PDB entry 8FED | electron microscopy, 2.76 A resolution | chains D and F of the 11 polymer chains in the assembly

[Chain D]
Protein: Virulence factor mce family protein
Source organism: Mycolicibacterium smegmatis MC2 155
UniProt: A0QNR5 (A0QNR5_MYCS2); residue numbers follow UniProt; this construct covers 1-547
Chain sequence (547 residues; row label = number of the first residue in the row):
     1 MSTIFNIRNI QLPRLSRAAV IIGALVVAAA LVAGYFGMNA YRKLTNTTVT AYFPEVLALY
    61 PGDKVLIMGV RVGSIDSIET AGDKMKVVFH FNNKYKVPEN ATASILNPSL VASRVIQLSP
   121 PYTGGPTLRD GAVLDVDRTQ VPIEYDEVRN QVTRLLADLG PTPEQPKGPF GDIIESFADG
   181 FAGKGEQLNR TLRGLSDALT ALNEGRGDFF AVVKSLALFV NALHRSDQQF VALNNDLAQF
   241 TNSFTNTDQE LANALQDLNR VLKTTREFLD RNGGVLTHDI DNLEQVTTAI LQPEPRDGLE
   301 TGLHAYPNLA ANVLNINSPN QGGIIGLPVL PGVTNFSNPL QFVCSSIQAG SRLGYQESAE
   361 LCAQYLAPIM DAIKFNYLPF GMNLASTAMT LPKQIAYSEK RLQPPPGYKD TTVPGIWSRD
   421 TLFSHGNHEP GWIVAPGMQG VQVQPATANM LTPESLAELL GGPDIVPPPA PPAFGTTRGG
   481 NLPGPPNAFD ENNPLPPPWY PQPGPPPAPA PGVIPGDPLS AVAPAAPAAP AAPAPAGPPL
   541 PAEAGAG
Unresolved in the structure: 1-41, 330-374, 469-547

[Chain F]
Protein: Mce-family protein mce1f
Source organism: Mycolicibacterium smegmatis MC2 155
UniProt: A0QNR7 (A0QNR7_MYCS2); residues 1-518 here = UniProt positions 1-518
Chain sequence (518 residues; row label = number of the first residue in the row):
     1 MLLTRFIKMQ LVIFLTLTLV ALVVLALFYL RLPTWAGLGM YKLNADLPNS GGLYATANVT
    61 YRGTTIGKVT SVEPSESGAR VEMNIYDRYK IPADATANVH SVSAVGEQFI DLTSDSGGGA
   121 YFQPGDTITK ATVPAEVGPA LDAAEKGLAV LPKEKIGTLL DEAATAFGGL GPSLQRLVDS
   181 TQAIAGDFRA NIDPVNDIIE NSGPIIDSQV NSGDAIQRWA ANLNTLAAQS AQNDEALRSG
   241 LQQAAPTADQ LNAVFSDVRE SLPQTLANLE IVIDMLKRYN KNVEQVLVAL PQGAAVAQTG
   301 TIFAPEGLLH FGLGINAPPP CLTGFLPASQ WRSPADTRTE PLPSGLYCKI PKDAPNAVRG
   361 ARNYPCADVP GKRAATPREC RSDEPYQPLG TNPWYGDPDQ IRNCPAPGAR CDQPVDPGRV
   421 IPAPSINNGL NPLPASQLPP PEVSSGPSSD PLTAPRGGTV TCSGQQPNPC IYTPAAGATA
   481 TYNPASGEVV GPGGVKYSVT NSNTPGDDGW KEMLAPAS
Unresolved in the structure: 400-518
Cystine bridges: C321-C348, C366-C380

[Chain D / chain F interface]
Contacting residue pairs (217):
  P54(D) - R62(F)  hydrogen bond (backbone-side chain)
  E55(D) - R62(F)
  E55(D) - D111(F)
  V56(D) - R62(F)  hydrogen bond (backbone-backbone)
  V56(D) - G63(F)
  V56(D) - T64(F)
  L57(D) - G63(F)
  L57(D) - F109(F)  hydrophobic
  T80(D) - Y61(F)
  G82(D) - Y61(F)
  D83(D) - R62(F)  hydrogen bond (backbone-side chain)
  D83(D) - D115(F)
  M85(D) - R62(F)
  M85(D) - T64(F)
  L110(D) - S103(F)
  L110(D) - V105(F)  hydrophobic
  R114(D) - V102(F)
  Y145(D) - S103(F)
  Y145(D) - A104(F)  hydrophobic
  Y145(D) - V137(F)
  D146(D) - H100(F)  salt bridge
  D146(D) - S101(F)  hydrogen bond (side chain-backbone)
  D146(D) - P134(F)
  R149(D) - P134(F)
  R149(D) - A135(F)  hydrogen bond (side chain-backbone)
  R149(D) - V137(F)
  N150(D) - P134(F)
  N150(D) - A135(F)  hydrogen bond (side chain-backbone)
  T153(D) - A135(F)
  T153(D) - A140(F)
  L156(D) - A140(F)
  L156(D) - A143(F)  hydrophobic
  L156(D) - A144(F)
  P161(D) - G147(F)
  P161(D) - V150(F)  hydrophobic
  P166(D) - V150(F)
  K167(D) - V150(F)
  G171(D) - L151(F)
  I174(D) - P152(F)
  I174(D) - I156(F)  hydrophobic
  F177(D) - L159(F)
  A178(D) - K155(F)
  A178(D) - L159(F)
  D179(D) - K155(F)  salt bridge
  F181(D) - E162(F)
  G183(D) - E162(F)
  K184(D) - E162(F)
  G185(D) - E162(F)  hydrogen bond (backbone-side chain)
  G185(D) - T165(F)
  G185(D) - A166(F)
  E186(D) - T165(F)
  L188(D) - A166(F)  hydrophobic
  N189(D) - T165(F)  hydrogen bond (side chain-backbone)
  N189(D) - A166(F)
  N189(D) - L170(F)
  L192(D) - F167(F)  hydrophobic
  L192(D) - L170(F)  hydrophobic
  L192(D) - L174(F)  hydrophobic
  L192(D) - L177(F)
  R193(D) - L170(F)
  S196(D) - S173(F)  hydrogen bond
  S196(D) - L177(F)
  L199(D) - L177(F)  hydrophobic
  L199(D) - S180(F)
  L199(D) - T181(F)
  L199(D) - I184(F)
  T200(D) - R176(F)
  T200(D) - S180(F)
  L202(D) - I184(F)  hydrophobic
  N203(D) - S180(F)  hydrogen bond
  N203(D) - A183(F)
  R206(D) - A183(F)
  R206(D) - I184(F)
  R206(D) - D187(F)  salt bridge
  F210(D) - D187(F)
  F210(D) - F188(F)  hydrophobic
  F210(D) - N191(F)
  V213(D) - P194(F)  hydrophobic
  V213(D) - V195(F)  hydrophobic
  V213(D) - I198(F)
  K214(D) - N191(F)
  L216(D) - I198(F)  hydrophobic
  A217(D) - P194(F)  hydrophobic
  A217(D) - I198(F)  hydrophobic
  V220(D) - N201(F)
  V220(D) - S202(F)
  N221(D) - D197(F)  hydrogen bond
  N221(D) - N201(F)  hydrogen bond
  L223(D) - I205(F)
  H224(D) - N201(F)
  H224(D) - P204(F)
  H224(D) - I205(F)
  D227(D) - P204(F)
  D227(D) - S208(F)  hydrogen bond (backbone-side chain)
  F230(D) - I205(F)  hydrophobic
  F230(D) - S208(F)
  V231(D) - S208(F)
  N234(D) - Q209(F)  hydrogen bond
  N234(D) - S212(F)
  N234(D) - A215(F)
  N234(D) - I216(F)
  N235(D) - S212(F)
  N235(D) - A215(F)
  L237(D) - W219(F)
  A238(D) - A215(F)
  A238(D) - W219(F)  hydrophobic
  T241(D) - W219(F)
  T241(D) - N222(F)  hydrogen bond
  N242(D) - R218(F)  hydrogen bond
  N242(D) - N222(F)  hydrogen bond
  F244(D) - L226(F)
  T245(D) - N222(F)  hydrogen bond
  T245(D) - L226(F)
  D248(D) - Q229(F)  hydrogen bond (backbone-side chain)
  Q249(D) - Q229(F)
  E250(D) - Q229(F)  hydrogen bond (backbone-side chain)
  L251(D) - L226(F)
  L251(D) - Q229(F)  hydrogen bond (backbone-side chain)
  L251(D) - S230(F)
  A252(D) - Q229(F)  hydrogen bond (backbone-side chain)
  A252(D) - N233(F)
  L255(D) - L237(F)  hydrophobic
  Q256(D) - N233(F)  hydrogen bond
  N259(D) - S239(F)  hydrogen bond
  N259(D) - G240(F)
  N259(D) - Q243(F)  hydrogen bond
  L262(D) - G240(F)
  L262(D) - Q243(F)
  L262(D) - A244(F)  hydrophobic
  L262(D) - T247(F)
  K263(D) - Q243(F)  hydrogen bond (backbone-side chain)
  R266(D) - Q243(F)
  R266(D) - Q250(F)
  L269(D) - Q250(F)
  L269(D) - L251(F)  hydrophobic
  D270(D) - Q250(F)  hydrogen bond
  T277(D) - D257(F)
  T277(D) - V258(F)
  I280(D) - S261(F)
  I280(D) - L262(F)
  I280(D) - T265(F)
  D281(D) - S261(F)  hydrogen bond
  E284(D) - S261(F)
  E284(D) - Q264(F)
  E284(D) - T265(F)  hydrogen bond (backbone-side chain)
  E284(D) - N268(F)
  T287(D) - N268(F)  hydrogen bond
  T288(D) - Q264(F)
  T288(D) - N268(F)  hydrogen bond
  L291(D) - N268(F)
  L291(D) - I271(F)  hydrophobic
  R296(D) - I271(F)
  L299(D) - M275(F)  hydrophobic
  E300(D) - M275(F)
  E300(D) - R278(F)  salt bridge
  E300(D) - Y279(F)  hydrogen bond
  E300(D) - P377(F)
  T301(D) - P377(F)
  L303(D) - M275(F)  hydrophobic
  L303(D) - Y279(F)  hydrophobic
  L303(D) - N282(F)  hydrogen bond (backbone-side chain)
  L303(D) - V283(F)  hydrophobic
  H304(D) - N282(F)
  H304(D) - Y364(F)
  H304(D) - P365(F)
  H304(D) - A374(F)  hydrogen bond (side chain-backbone)
  H304(D) - A375(F)  hydrogen bond (side chain-backbone)
  H304(D) - T376(F)
  H304(D) - P377(F)
  H304(D) - C380(F)
  A305(D) - Y364(F)  hydrophobic
  Y306(D) - V286(F)  hydrophobic
  P307(D) - N282(F)
  P307(D) - Q285(F)  hydrogen bond (backbone-side chain)
  P307(D) - V286(F)  hydrophobic
  N308(D) - Q285(F)
  N308(D) - Y364(F)
  A310(D) - A289(F)  hydrophobic
  A311(D) - Q285(F)
  A311(D) - R359(F)
  N312(D) - R359(F)  hydrogen bond
  L314(D) - A289(F)  hydrophobic
  L314(D) - Q292(F)
  L314(D) - G293(F)
  N317(D) - V296(F)
  S318(D) - H310(F)
  Q321(D) - H310(F)  hydrogen bond (backbone-side chain)
  G322(D) - L308(F)
  G322(D) - H310(F)  hydrogen bond (backbone-side chain)
  G323(D) - L308(F)
  I324(D) - L308(F)  hydrogen bond (backbone-backbone)
  I324(D) - L309(F)
  I324(D) - H310(F)  hydrogen bond (backbone-backbone)
  I325(D) - H310(F)
  G326(D) - H310(F)  hydrogen bond (backbone-backbone)
  G326(D) - F311(F)
  G326(D) - G312(F)
  L327(D) - G312(F)
  P328(D) - G312(F)
  F375(D) - W394(F)
  F375(D) - Y395(F)  hydrophobic
  N376(D) - P393(F)  hydrogen bond (side chain-backbone)
  N376(D) - W394(F)  hydrogen bond (backbone-backbone)
  N376(D) - G396(F)  hydrogen bond (side chain-backbone)
  Y377(D) - P319(F)
  Y377(D) - N392(F)
  Y377(D) - P393(F)
  Y377(D) - W394(F)
  L378(D) - N316(F)
  P379(D) - W394(F)  hydrophobic
  F380(D) - N316(F)
  G381(D) - I315(F)
  G381(D) - N316(F)
  M382(D) - G314(F)
  M382(D) - I315(F)  hydrogen bond (backbone-backbone)
  M382(D) - A317(F)
  N383(D) - A317(F)
Also at the interface, not in a pair above, chain D (124 interface residues in all): A58, V111, V152, F170, E175, A182, L195, T247, T265, L283, V329, S398
Also at the interface, not in a pair above, chain F (134 interface residues in all): Y89, V99, S116, G117, E136, K146, D179, T225, A236, V254, E260, L269, V272, L276, V288, G300, L313, P318, P320, C366, R381, P398

[Summary]
124 residues of chain D and 134 residues of chain F are in contact; the contacts include 46 hydrogen bonds and
4 salt bridges. Polar contacts include D146(D)-H100(F), D179(D)-K155(F) and R206(D)-D187(F).
Here chain D is Virulence factor mce family protein and chain F is Mce-family protein mce1f, both from
Mycolicibacterium smegmatis MC2 155. Entry 8FED (Structure of Mce1-LucB complex from Mycobacterium smegmatis
(Map1)) was determined by electron microscopy, deposited together with 8FEE and 8FEF.
